PDB entry 8DE2 | X-ray diffraction, 2.45 A resolution | chain A

# Chain A
Name: Beta-lactamase TEM
From: Escherichia coli
Notes: EC 3.5.2.6
Reference sequence: P62593 (BLAT_ECOLX); residues 26-288 here correspond to UniProt positions 24-286 (UniProt number = residue number - 2)
Sequence (264 residues; each row starts with the number of its first residue):
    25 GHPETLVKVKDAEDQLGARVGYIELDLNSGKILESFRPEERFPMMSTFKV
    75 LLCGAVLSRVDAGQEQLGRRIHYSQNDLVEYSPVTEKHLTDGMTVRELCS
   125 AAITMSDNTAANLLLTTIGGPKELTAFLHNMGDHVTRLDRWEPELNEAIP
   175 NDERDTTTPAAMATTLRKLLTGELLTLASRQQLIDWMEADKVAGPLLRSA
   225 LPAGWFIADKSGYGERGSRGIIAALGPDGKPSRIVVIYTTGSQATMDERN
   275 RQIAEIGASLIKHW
Not modelled in the structure: 25
Cystine bridges: C77-C123
Covalent attachments: NXL104, bound form (NXL) linked to S70
Construct notes: expression tag (25); engineered mutation T182 (Met180 in P62593), Y237 (Ala235 in P62593)
Small-molecule neighbours: NXL104, bound form (NXL; (2S,5R)-1-formyl-5-[(sulfooxy)amino]piperidine-2-carboxamide): M69, K73, Y105, S130, N132, E166, N170, V216, K234, S235, G236, Y237, R243
Swiss-Prot annotation at these positions:
  - active site: S70 (Acyl-ester intermediate), E168 (Proton acceptor)
  - binding site (substrate): K234 to G236

# In short
Covalently linked NXL104, bound form: at S70. UniProt lists active-site residues S70 and E168 and 3
substrate-binding residues.
Chain A is Beta-lactamase TEM (Escherichia coli); the structure, TEM-1 beta-lactamase A237Y mutant covalently
bound to avibactam, a room temperature structure, was determined by X-ray diffraction (same publication as
7U6Q, 8DDZ, 8DE0 and 8DE1).
